Entry 2C7R (X-ray diffraction, 1.90 A resolution); this record covers chains A and C of the 3 polymer chains in the assembly.

== Chain A ==
Protein: Modification methylase hhai
Source organism: Haemophilus haemolyticus
Notes: EC 2.1.1.37
UniProtKB: P05102 (MTH1_HAEHA); residues 1-327 here = UniProt positions 1-327
Chain sequence (327 residues; each row starts with the number of its first residue):
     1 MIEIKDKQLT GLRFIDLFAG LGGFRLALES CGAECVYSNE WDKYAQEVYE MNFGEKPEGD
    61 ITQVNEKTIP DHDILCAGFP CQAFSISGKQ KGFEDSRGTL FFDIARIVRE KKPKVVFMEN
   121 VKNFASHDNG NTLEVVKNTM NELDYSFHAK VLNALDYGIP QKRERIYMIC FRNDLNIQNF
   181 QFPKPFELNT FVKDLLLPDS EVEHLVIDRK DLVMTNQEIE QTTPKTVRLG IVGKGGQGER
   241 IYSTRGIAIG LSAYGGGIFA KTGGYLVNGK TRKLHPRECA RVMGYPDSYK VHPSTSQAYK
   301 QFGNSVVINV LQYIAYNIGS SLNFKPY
Sequence notes: engineered mutation Gly-250 (Thr in P05102)
Ligand contacts: S-adenosylhomocysteine (SAH): Phe-18, Ala-19, Gly-20, Leu-21, Gly-22, Gly-23, Phe-24, Asn-39, Glu-40, Trp-41, Asp-42, Asp-60, Ile-61, Thr-62, Gly-78, Pro-80, Leu-100, Tyr-285, Gln-301, Asn-304, Ser-305, Val-306
Curated features (UniProtKB/Swiss-Prot):
  - active site: Cys-81
  - mutagenesis: Cys-81 (C81G: Cells die, loss of methyltransferase activity, binds DNA about 3-fold more tightly ...), Gln-237 (Q237X: Decrease in enzyme activity due to 98%-99% loss of DNA-binding activity. No change in substrate specificity)
What the authors report for this chain:
  - binding site for the 12-nt DNA strand: Arg-163, Arg-165

== Chain C ==
Molecule: 12-nt DNA strand
Sequence (12 nucleotides; numbered 402 to 413; the number before each row is that of its first residue):
   402 GGATGCGCTG AC
Modified residues: 5CM (5-methyl-2'-deoxy-cytidine-5'-monophosphate) at position 407

== Chain A / chain C interface ==
Contacting residue pairs - 28 pairs, chain A then chain C:
  Tyr-44(A) / DG402(C)  sugar contact
  Ile-86(A) / DT410(C)  base contact
  Ile-86(A) / DG411(C)  sugar contact
  Ser-87(A) / DG408(C)  hydrogen bond to the base
  Gln-90(A) / DT410(C)  phosphate contact
  Gln-90(A) / DG411(C)  phosphate contact
  Lys-122(A) / DA412(C)  phosphate contact
  Lys-122(A) / DC413(C)  salt bridge to the phosphate
  Ser-126(A) / DA412(C)  phosphate contact
  Arg-209(A) / DG406(C)  salt bridge to the phosphate
  Lys-234(A) / 5CM_407(C)  salt bridge to the phosphate
  Gly-236(A) / DG408(C)  base contact
  Gln-237(A) / 5CM_407(C)  hydrogen bond to the base
  Gln-237(A) / DG408(C)  hydrogen bond to the base
  Glu-239(A) / 5CM_407(C)  base contact
  Gly-255(A) / DT405(C)  base contact
  Gly-256(A) / DT405(C)  base contact
  Gly-256(A) / DG406(C)  base contact
  Gly-256(A) / 5CM_407(C)  base contact
  Gly-257(A) / DT405(C)  sugar contact
  Gly-257(A) / DG406(C)  hydrogen bond to the base
  Gly-257(A) / 5CM_407(C)  base contact
  Ile-258(A) / DT405(C)  phosphate contact
  Ala-260(A) / DT405(C)  base contact
  Ser-294(A) / DG403(C)  hydrogen bond to the phosphate
  Ser-296(A) / DG403(C)  phosphate contact
  Ser-296(A) / DA404(C)  phosphate contact
  Gln-297(A) / DG403(C)  hydrogen bond to the phosphate
Also at the interface, not in a pair above, chain A (22 interface residues in all): Asn-123, Arg-240, Lys-261
Also at the interface, not in a pair above, chain C (12 interface residues in all): DC409

== Summary ==
The interface between chain A and chain C involves 22 residues on one side and 12 on the other; the contacts
include 6 hydrogen bonds and 3 salt bridges. Polar contacts include Ser-87(A)/DG408(C), Gln-237(A)/5CM_407(C)
and Gln-237(A)/DG408(C). Bound to chain A: S-adenosylhomocysteine. The paper reports a binding site for the
12-nt DNA strand at Arg-163(A) and Arg-165(A).
Chain A is Modification methylase hhai (Haemophilus haemolyticus) and chain C is a 12-nt DNA strand; the
structure, HhaI DNA methyltransferase (T250G mutant) complex with oligonucleotide containing 2-aminopurine as
a target base (GPGC:GMGC) and ..., was determined by X-ray diffraction (same publication as 2C7O, 2C7P and
2C7Q).
